1LOL - chains A and B; structure by X-ray diffraction, 1.90 A resolution.

# Chain A
Protein: orotidine 5'-monophosphate decarboxylase
Organism: Methanothermobacter thermautotrophicus str. Delta H
Notes: EC 4.1.1.23
UniProtKB: O26232 (PYRF_METTH); residue numbers follow UniProt; this construct covers 1-228
Chain sequence (229 residues; each row starts with the number of its first residue):
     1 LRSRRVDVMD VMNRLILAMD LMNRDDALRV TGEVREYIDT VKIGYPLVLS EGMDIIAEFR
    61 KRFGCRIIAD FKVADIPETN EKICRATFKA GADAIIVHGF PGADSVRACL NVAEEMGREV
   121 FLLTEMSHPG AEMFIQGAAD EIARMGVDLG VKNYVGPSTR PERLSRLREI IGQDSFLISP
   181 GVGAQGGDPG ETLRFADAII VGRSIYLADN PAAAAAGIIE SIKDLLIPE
Unresolved in the structure: 1-10, 182-189, 223-229
Construct notes: conflict Ile227 (Asn in O26232); insertion (229)
Residues lining bound ligands:
  - 1,3-butanediol (BU2): Lys42, Asp70, Lys72, Ile96, Leu123, Met126, Val155, Gly156, Pro180, Ile200
  - xanthosine-5'-monophosphate (XMP): Ala18, Asp20, Lys42, Asp70, Met126, Ser127, His128, Pro157, Ser158, Pro180, Ile200, Val201, Gly202, Arg203, Tyr206
Swiss-Prot annotation at these positions:
  - active site: Lys72 (Proton donor)
  - binding site (substrate): Asp20, Lys42, Asp70 to Thr79, Ser127, Pro180 to Gly190, Gly202, Arg203

# Chain B
Protein: orotidine 5'-monophosphate decarboxylase
Organism: Methanothermobacter thermautotrophicus str. Delta H
Notes: EC 4.1.1.23
UniProtKB: O26232 (PYRF_METTH); residues 1001-1228 here correspond to UniProt positions 1-228 (UniProt number = residue number - 1000)
Chain sequence (229 residues; each row starts with the number of its first residue):
  1001 LRSRRVDVMD VMNRLILAMD LMNRDDALRV TGEVREYIDT VKIGYPLVLS EGMDIIAEFR
  1061 KRFGCRIIAD FKVADIPETN EKICRATFKA GADAIIVHGF PGADSVRACL NVAEEMGREV
  1121 FLLTEMSHPG AEMFIQGAAD EIARMGVDLG VKNYVGPSTR PERLSRLREI IGQDSFLISP
  1181 GVGAQGGDPG ETLRFADAII VGRSIYLADN PAAAAAGIIE SIKDLLIPE
Unresolved in the structure: 1001-1010, 1182-1186
Construct notes: conflict Ile1227 (Asn227 in O26232); insertion (1229)
Residues lining bound ligands:
  - 1,3-butanediol (BU2): Lys1042, Asp1070, Lys1072, Ile1096, Leu1123, Val1155, Gly1156, Pro1157, Ile1200
  - xanthosine-5'-monophosphate (XMP): Ala1018, Asp1020, Lys1042, Asp1070, Ser1127, His1128, Pro1157, Ser1158, Pro1180, Ile1200, Val1201, Gly1202, Arg1203, Tyr1206
Swiss-Prot annotation at these positions:
  - active site: Lys1072 (Proton donor)
  - binding site (substrate): Asp1020, Lys1042, Asp1070 to Thr1079, Ser1127, Pro1180 to Gly1190, Gly1202, Arg1203

# How chain A and chain B interact
Residue-residue contacts (63; chain A residue first):
  Met22(A) - Lys1082(B)
  Met22(A) - Ala1086(B)  hydrophobic
  Tyr45(A) - Tyr1045(B)
  Pro46(A) - Lys1082(B)
  Pro46(A) - Ile1083(B)  hydrophobic
  Leu49(A) - Met1053(B)
  Leu49(A) - Thr1087(B)
  Ser50(A) - Ala1086(B)
  Met53(A) - Leu1049(B)
  Lys72(A) - Ala1074(B)
  Lys72(A) - Asp1075(B)  salt bridge
  Ala74(A) - Lys1072(B)
  Ala74(A) - His1098(B)  hydrogen bond (backbone-side chain)
  Ala74(A) - Met1126(B)
  Asp75(A) - Lys1072(B)  salt bridge
  Asp75(A) - Met1126(B)
  Ile76(A) - Met1126(B)
  Ile76(A) - His1128(B)
  Pro77(A) - His1128(B)
  Lys82(A) - Met1022(B)
  Lys82(A) - Pro1046(B)
  Ile83(A) - Tyr1045(B)  hydrophobic
  Ile83(A) - Pro1046(B)  hydrophobic
  Ala86(A) - Ser1050(B)
  His98(A) - Ala1074(B)  hydrogen bond (side chain-backbone)
  Gly99(A) - Phe1134(B)
  Phe100(A) - His1098(B)
  Phe100(A) - Phe1100(B)  hydrophobic
  Phe100(A) - Phe1134(B)
  Phe100(A) - Ile1135(B)  hydrophobic
  Pro101(A) - His1128(B)  hydrogen bond (backbone-side chain)
  Pro101(A) - Gly1130(B)
  Pro101(A) - Ala1131(B)
  Gly102(A) - Gly1130(B)
  Ala103(A) - Met1133(B)  hydrogen bond (backbone-side chain)
  Asp104(A) - Pro1129(B)
  Asp104(A) - Gly1130(B)
  Ser105(A) - His1128(B)  hydrogen bond
  Met126(A) - Asp1075(B)
  Met126(A) - Ile1076(B)  hydrophobic
  His128(A) - Ile1076(B)
  His128(A) - Pro1077(B)
  His128(A) - Pro1101(B)  hydrogen bond (side chain-backbone)
  His128(A) - Asp1104(B)  salt bridge
  His128(A) - Ser1105(B)  hydrogen bond
  Pro129(A) - Asp1104(B)
  Gly130(A) - Pro1101(B)
  Gly130(A) - Gly1102(B)
  Gly130(A) - Asp1104(B)  hydrogen bond (backbone-side chain)
  Ala131(A) - Pro1101(B)
  Met133(A) - Ala1103(B)
  Met133(A) - Met1145(B)  hydrophobic
  Phe134(A) - Gly1099(B)
  Phe134(A) - Phe1100(B)
  Phe134(A) - Ala1138(B)  hydrophobic
  Phe134(A) - Glu1141(B)
  Phe134(A) - Ile1142(B)  hydrophobic
  Ile135(A) - Phe1100(B)
  Ile135(A) - Pro1101(B)  hydrophobic
  Ala138(A) - Phe1134(B)  hydrophobic
  Glu141(A) - Phe1134(B)
  Ile142(A) - Phe1134(B)  hydrophobic
  Met145(A) - Met1133(B)  hydrophobic
Other interface residues (no listed pair), chain A (39 interface residues in all): Asp20, Phe71, Thr79, Thr87, Arg203
Other interface residues (no listed pair), chain B (39 interface residues in all): Val1048, Phe1071, Glu1078, Thr1079

# Overview
The chain A/chain B interface involves 39 residues from each chain, with 8 hydrogen bonds and 3 salt bridges.
Among the polar pairs are Lys72(A)-Asp1075(B), Asp75(A)-Lys1072(B) and His128(A)-Asp1104(B). Ligands of chain
A: 1,3-butanediol and xanthosine-5'-monophosphate. Bound to chain B: 1,3-butanediol and
xanthosine-5'-monophosphate.
Chain A and chain B are both orotidine 5'-monophosphate decarboxylase (Methanothermobacter thermautotrophicus
str. Delta H); the structure, Crystal structure of orotidine monophosphate decarboxylase complex with XMP, was
determined by X-ray diffraction, deposited together with 1LOQ and 1LP6.
